8GH8 - chains C and D of the 8 polymer chains in the assembly; structure by electron microscopy, 4.30 A resolution (low resolution: residue-level contacts below are approximate; hydrogen-bond / salt-bridge calls are withheld).

[Chain C (and D)]
Molecule: Holliday junction branch migration complex subunit RuvA
From: Thermus thermophilus HB8
Notes: EC 3.6.4.12; chain D of this document is another copy of the same molecule, construct and numbering; everything in this record applies to it too
UniProtKB: Q9F1Q3 (RUVA_THET8); residues 1-140 here = UniProt positions 1-140
Amino-acid sequence (140 residues; row label = number of the first residue in the row):
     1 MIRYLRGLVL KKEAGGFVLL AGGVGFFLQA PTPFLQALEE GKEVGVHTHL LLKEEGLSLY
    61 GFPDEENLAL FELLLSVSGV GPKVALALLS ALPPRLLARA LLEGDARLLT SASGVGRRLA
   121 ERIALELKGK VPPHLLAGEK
Curated features (UniProtKB/Swiss-Prot):
  - region: Pro132 to Lys140 (Flexible linker)
  - motif: Glu54, Glu55 (Acidic pin)
  - mutagenesis: Glu121 to Glu126 (Only one RuvA tetramer is found in the RuvA-RuvB-HJ complex, cannot form octameric RuvA, poor branch migration, poorly stimulates RuvB ATPase), Leu125 to Glu126 (Only one RuvA tetramer is found in the RuvA-RuvB-HJ complex, cannot form octameric RuvA. Binds HJ DNA, poor branch migration, poorly stimulates RuvB ATPase)

[Interface between chain C and chain D]
Pairs across the interface - 18 pairs, chain C then chain D:
  Met1(C) - Gly25(D)
  Met1(C) - Phe26(D)
  Met1(C) - Phe27(D)
  Met1(C) - Leu57(D)
  Met1(C) - Leu59(D)
  Ile2(C) - Val24(D)
  Ile2(C) - Gly25(D)
  Arg3(C) - Val18(D)
  Arg3(C) - Gly25(D)
  Arg3(C) - Phe27(D)
  Tyr4(C) - Leu20(D)
  Leu5(C) - Gly23(D)
  Leu5(C) - Val24(D)
  Arg6(C) - Leu20(D)
  Arg6(C) - Ala21(D)
  Phe26(C) - Val24(D)
  Leu52(C) - Lys53(D)
  Leu52(C) - Leu57(D)
Other interface residues (no listed pair), chain C (12 interface residues in all): His49, Leu50, Lys53, Glu66
Other interface residues (no listed pair), chain D (16 interface residues in all): Lys11, Glu13, Leu52, Glu54, Ser58

[In short]
Chain C and chain D form an interface of 12 and 16 residues respectively. UniProt lists 6 mutagenesis sites on
chain C.
Chain C and chain D are both Holliday junction branch migration complex subunit RuvA (Thermus thermophilus
HB8); the structure, RuvA Holliday junction DNA complex, was determined by electron microscopy together with
8EFV and 8EFY from the same study.
